PDB entry 2NQB | X-ray diffraction, 2.30 A resolution | chains I and E of the 10 polymer chains in the assembly

== Chain I ==
Molecule: alpha-satellite DNA
Source organism: Homo sapiens
Sequence (146 nucleotides; numbered 1 to 146; the number before each row is that of its first residue):
     1 ATCAATATCC ACCTGCAGAT TCTACCAAAA GTGTATTTGG AAACTGCTCC ATCAAAAGGC
    61 ATGTTCAGCG GAATTCCGCT GAACATGCCT TTTGATGGAG CAGTTTCCAA ATACACTTTT
   121 GGTAGAATCT GCAGGTGGAT ATTGAT

== Chain E ==
Molecule: Histone H3
Source organism: Drosophila melanogaster
UniProt: P02299 (H3_DROME); residues 601-735 here correspond to UniProt positions 1-135 (UniProt number = residue number - 600)
Chain sequence (135 residues; row label = number of the first residue in the row):
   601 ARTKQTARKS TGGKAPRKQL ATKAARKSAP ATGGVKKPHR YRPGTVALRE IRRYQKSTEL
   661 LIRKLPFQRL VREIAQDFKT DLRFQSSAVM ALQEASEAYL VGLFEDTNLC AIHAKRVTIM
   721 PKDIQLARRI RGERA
Disordered / not traced: 601-637

== How chain I and chain E interact ==
Residue-residue contacts (28):
  DA5(I) with His639(E), phosphate contact
  DT6(I) with Tyr641(E), hydrogen bond to the sugar
  DA7(I) with Tyr641(E), sugar contact; Arg649(E), hydrogen bond to the phosphate
  DT8(I) with Arg649(E), salt bridge to the phosphate
  DG71(I) with Lys715(E), salt bridge to the phosphate
  DG81(I) with Pro643(E), phosphate contact; Gly644(E), hydrogen bond to the phosphate
  DA82(I) with Arg640(E), hydrogen bond to the base; Tyr641(E), sugar contact; Arg642(E), sugar contact; Pro643(E), sugar contact; Gly644(E), hydrogen bond to the phosphate; Thr645(E), hydrogen bond to the phosphate; Val646(E), hydrogen bond to the phosphate; Ala647(E), hydrogen bond to the phosphate
  DA83(I) with Arg640(E), hydrogen bond to the sugar; Tyr641(E), hydrogen bond to the phosphate; Val646(E), phosphate contact
  DT90(I) with Arg663(E), hydrogen bond to the phosphate; Leu665(E), phosphate contact; Pro666(E), phosphate contact; Arg669(E), salt bridge to the phosphate
  DT91(I) with Arg663(E), salt bridge to the phosphate; Lys664(E), hydrogen bond to the phosphate; Leu665(E), hydrogen bond to the phosphate
  DA99(I) with Arg683(E), sugar contact
  DG100(I) with Arg683(E), salt bridge to the phosphate
Interface residues without a listed pair, chain I (14 interface residues in all): DC9, DT80
Interface residues without a listed pair, chain E (19 interface residues in all): Lys656, Thr718

== Summary ==
14 residues of chain I and 19 residues of chain E are in contact, with 13 hydrogen bonds and 5 salt bridges.
Polar pairs include DA82(I)-Arg640(E), DT6(I)-Tyr641(E) and DA83(I)-Arg640(E).
Here chain I is alpha-satellite DNA (Homo sapiens) and chain E is Histone H3 (Drosophila melanogaster). Entry
2NQB (Drosophila Nucleosome Structure) was determined by X-ray diffraction.
